Entry 8P9D (X-ray diffraction, 2.70 A resolution); this record covers chains A and D of the 6 polymer chains in the assembly.

== Chain A ==
Molecule: Tumor protein 63
Organism: Homo sapiens
UniProt: Q9H3D4 (P63_HUMAN); residues 358-416 here correspond to UniProt positions 397-455 (UniProt number = residue number + 39)
Amino-acid sequence (61 residues; row label = number of the first residue in the row):
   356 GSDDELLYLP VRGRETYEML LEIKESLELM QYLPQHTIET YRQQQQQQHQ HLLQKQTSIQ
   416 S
Disordered / not traced: 356-358, 405-416
Differences from the reference sequence: expression tag (356-357); conflict E377 (Lys416 in Q9H3D4)

== Chain D ==
Molecule: Tumor protein p73
Organism: Homo sapiens
UniProt: O15350 (P73_HUMAN); numbering as in UniProt (aligned over 351-398)
Amino-acid sequence (50 residues; numbered 349 to 398; the number before each row is that of its first residue):
   349 GSDEDTYYLQ VRGRKNFEIL MKLKESLELM ELVPQPLVDS YRQQQQLLQR
Disordered / not traced: 349-351, 398
Differences from the reference sequence: expression tag (349-350); conflict K363 (Glu in O15350)

== Chain A / chain D interface ==
Contacting residue pairs (8; chain A residue first):
  R367(A) with Q392(D), hydrogen bond
  M374(A) with I367(D); K370(D); L371(D), hydrophobic
  E377(A) with I367(D)
  I378(A) with L371(D), hydrophobic
  Q399(A) with R360(D)
  Q403(A) with Q358(D)
Interface residues without a listed pair, chain A (7 interface residues in all): P365
Interface residues without a listed pair, chain D (8 interface residues in all): Y389, L396

== In short ==
7 residues of chain A face 8 of chain D across their interface, with 1 hydrogen bond. Its one hydrogen-bonded
contact is R367(A)-Q392(D).
Here chain A is Tumor protein 63 and chain D is Tumor protein p73, both from Homo sapiens. Entry 8P9D (Crystal
structure of p63-p73 heterotetramer (tetramerisation domain) in complex with darpin 1810 A2) was determined by
X-ray diffraction together with 8P9C and 8P9E from the same study.
